Entry 2Y7X (X-ray diffraction, 1.90 A resolution); this record covers chains A and B.

# Chain A
Protein: Activated factor xa heavy chain
Source organism: Homo sapiens
Notes: EC 3.4.21.6
Reference sequence: P00742 (FA10_HUMAN); the construct lacks a stretch of the UniProt sequence and is renumbered around it, so the offset changes along the chain: 16-61 = UniProt 235-280; 62-123 = UniProt 282-343; 124-130 = UniProt 345-351; 131-145 = UniProt 354-368; 4 more segments
Sequence (254 residues; row label = number of the first residue in the row; note: 2 numbers in that range are skipped by the numbering (no residue carries them; nothing is unmodelled there); a row labelled like 131A-131B holds insertion residues (131A, then the next letters in order)):
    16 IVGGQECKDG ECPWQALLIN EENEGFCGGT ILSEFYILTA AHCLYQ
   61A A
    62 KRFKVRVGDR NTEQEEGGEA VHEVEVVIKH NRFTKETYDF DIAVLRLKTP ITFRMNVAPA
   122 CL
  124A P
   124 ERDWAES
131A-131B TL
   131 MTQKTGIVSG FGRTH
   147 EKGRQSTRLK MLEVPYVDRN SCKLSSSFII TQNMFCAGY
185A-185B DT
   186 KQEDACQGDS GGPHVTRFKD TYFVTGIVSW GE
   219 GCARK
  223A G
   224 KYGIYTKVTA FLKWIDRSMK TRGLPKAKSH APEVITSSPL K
Disordered / not traced: 246-264
Cystine bridges: Cys22-Cys27, Cys42-Cys58, Cys168-Cys182, Cys191-Cys220
Ion coordination: Ca2+: Asp70, Asn72, Gln75, Glu77, Glu80; Mg2+: Tyr185, Asp185A, Arg222, Lys224
Ligand contacts: MZA (6-chloro-N-[(3S)-1-(5-fluoro-1,2,3,4-tetrahydroisoquinolin-6-yl)-2-oxo-pyrrolidin-3-yl]naphthalene-2-sulfonamide): Glu97, Thr98, Tyr99, Phe174, Asp189, Ala190, Cys191, Gln192, Ser195, Val213, Ser214, Trp215, Gly216, Glu217, Gly219, Cys220, Gly226, Ile227, Tyr228
Curated features (UniProtKB/Swiss-Prot):
  - region: Ser252 to Ser261 (O-glycosylated at one site)
  - active site (Charge relay system): His57, Asp102, Ser195

# Chain B
Protein: Factor X light chain
Source organism: Homo sapiens
Notes: EC 3.4.21.6; fragment: activated desgla, residues 46-179
Reference sequence: P00742 (FA10_HUMAN); residues -82 to 51 here correspond to UniProt positions 46-179 (UniProt number = residue number + 128)
Sequence (134 residues; numbered -82 to 51; the number before each row is that of its first residue; numbers below 1 keep their minus sign (Glu-82 is residue -82)):
   -82 EEMKKGHLER ECMEETCSYE EAREVFEDSD KTNEFWNKYK DGDQCETSPC QNQGKCKDGL
   -22 GEYTCTCLEG FEGKNCELFT RKLCSLDNGD CDQFCHEEQN SVVCSCARGY TLADNGKACI
    38 PTGPYPCGKQ TLER
Disordered / not traced: -82 to -3, 51
Cystine bridges: Cys1-Cys12, Cys8-Cys21, Cys23-Cys36
Curated features (UniProtKB/Swiss-Prot):
  - modified residue: Glu-82 (4-carboxyglutamate), Glu-81 (4-carboxyglutamate), Glu-74 (4-carboxyglutamate), Glu-72 (4-carboxyglutamate), Glu-69 (4-carboxyglutamate), Glu-68 (4-carboxyglutamate), Glu-63 (4-carboxyglutamate), Glu-62 (4-carboxyglutamate), Glu-59 (4-carboxyglutamate), Glu-56 (4-carboxyglutamate), Glu-49 (4-carboxyglutamate), Asp-25 (3R: -3-hydroxyaspartate)

# Chain A / chain B interface
Pairs across the interface (43; chain A residue first):
  Gly25(A) - Gln47(B)
  Gly25(A) - Thr48(B)  hydrogen bond (backbone-backbone)
  Glu26(A) - Gln47(B)
  Pro28(A) - Lys46(B)
  Pro28(A) - Thr48(B)
  Trp29(A) - Gly45(B)
  Trp29(A) - Lys46(B)
  Phe114(A) - Tyr42(B)  hydrophobic
  Arg115(A) - Tyr42(B)
  Arg115(A) - Thr48(B)
  Met116(A) - Tyr42(B)
  Met116(A) - Thr48(B)  hydrogen bond
  Asn117(A) - Thr48(B)  hydrogen bond (backbone-side chain)
  Ala119(A) - Thr48(B)
  Pro120(A) - Tyr42(B)
  Pro120(A) - Cys44(B)
  Pro120(A) - Gly45(B)  hydrogen bond (backbone-backbone)
  Ala121(A) - Cys44(B)
  Ala121(A) - Gly45(B)
  Cys122(A) - Cys44(B)  disulfide
  Cys122(A) - Gly45(B)
  Leu123(A) - Phe11(B)
  Glu124(A) - Phe11(B)
  Glu124(A) - His13(B)  salt bridge
  Pro124A(A) - Phe11(B)  hydrophobic
  Trp127(A) - Asn5(B)  hydrogen bond
  Trp127(A) - Gln10(B)  hydrogen bond (side chain-backbone)
  Trp127(A) - Phe11(B)  hydrophobic
  Trp127(A) - Cys12(B)
  Thr131A(A) - Asn5(B)
  Phe203(A) - Asn5(B)
  Phe203(A) - Asp9(B)
  Lys204(A) - Cys8(B)
  Lys204(A) - Asp9(B)
  Lys204(A) - Lys46(B)
  Asp205(A) - Gly45(B)
  Asp205(A) - Lys46(B)  hydrogen bond (backbone-side chain)
  Thr206(A) - Gly45(B)
  Thr206(A) - Lys46(B)  hydrogen bond
  Tyr207(A) - Gly45(B)  hydrogen bond (backbone-backbone)
  Tyr207(A) - Gln47(B)
  Phe208(A) - Gln10(B)
  Phe208(A) - Phe11(B)  hydrophobic
Other interface residues (no listed pair), chain A (26 interface residues in all): Asp24, Val118, Asp239
Other interface residues (no listed pair), chain B (19 interface residues in all): Ser22, Ala24, Arg25, Tyr27, Pro43, Leu49
Inter-chain disulfides: Cys122(A)-Cys44(B)

# Overview
The interface between chain A and chain B involves 26 residues on one side and 19 on the other, with 1
disulfide bond, 9 hydrogen bonds and 1 salt bridge. Polar pairs include Glu124(A)-His13(B), Met116(A)-Thr48(B)
and Asn117(A)-Thr48(B). Bound to chain A: compound MZA.
Chain A is Activated factor xa heavy chain and chain B is Factor X light chain, both from Homo sapiens; the
structure, The discovery of potent and long-acting oral factor Xa inhibitors with tetrahydroisoquinoline and
benzazepine P4 motifs, was determined by X-ray diffraction.
